3DWG - chains A and C of the 3 polymer chains in the assembly; structure by X-ray diffraction, 1.53 A resolution.

# Chain A
Molecule: Cysteine synthase B
From: Mycobacterium tuberculosis
Notes: EC 2.5.1.47
Reference sequence: P63873 (CYSM_MYCTU); residue numbers follow UniProt; this construct covers 1-323
Chain sequence (325 residues; each row starts with the number of its first residue; numbers below 1 keep their minus sign (Arg-1 is residue -1)):
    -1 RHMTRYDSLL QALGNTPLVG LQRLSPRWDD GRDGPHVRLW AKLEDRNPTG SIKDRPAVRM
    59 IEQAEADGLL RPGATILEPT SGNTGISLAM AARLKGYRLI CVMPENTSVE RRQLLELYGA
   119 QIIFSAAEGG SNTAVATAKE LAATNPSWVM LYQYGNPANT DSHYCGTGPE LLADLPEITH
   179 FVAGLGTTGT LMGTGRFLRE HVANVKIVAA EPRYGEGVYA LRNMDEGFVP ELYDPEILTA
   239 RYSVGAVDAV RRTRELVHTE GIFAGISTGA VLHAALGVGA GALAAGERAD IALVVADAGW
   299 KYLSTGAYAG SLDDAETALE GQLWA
Construct notes: expression tag (-1 to 0)
Covalently attached groups: pyridoxal phosphate (PLP) linked to Lys51
Ligand contacts: pyridoxal phosphate (PLP): Asn81, His161, Gly182, Leu183, Gly184, Thr185, Thr186, Gly187, Thr188, Ser265, Ala294, Asp295, Tyr300, Ala323
What the authors report for this chain:
  - self-association interface (contacts with another copy of this molecule); pairs are residue here / residue on that copy: Thr2-Asp172, Arg3-Glu175 (salt bridge), Tyr4-Leu16, Tyr4-Gly18, Asp5-Gln20, Leu92-Arg21, Gln111-Leu301, Leu115-His256, Tyr116-Gly259, Asp172-Arg3, His256-Arg91
  - contacts within the chain: Glu126-Ala218 (hydrogen bond), Tyr212-Trp322 (pi stacking)
  - conformationally variable residues (loop rearrangement): Arg211 to Thr237
  - binding site for pyridoxal phosphate: Lys51, Asn81, Ser265
  - catalytic residues: Lys51, Asn81, Thr82, Thr185, Tyr212, Ala323 (from molecular simulation)
  - binding site for pyridoxal phosphate: Thr185, Ala323 (from molecular simulation)

# Chain C
Molecule: 9.5 kDa culture filtrate antigen cfp10A
From: Mycobacterium tuberculosis
Reference sequence: P0A646 (CF1A_MYCTU); residues 1-93 here = UniProt positions 1-93
Chain sequence (93 residues; row label = number of the first residue in the row):
     1 MNVTVSIPTI LRPHTGGQKS VSASGDTLGA VISDLEANYS GISERLMDPS SPGKLHRFVN
    61 IYVNDEDVRF SGGLATAIAD GDSVTILPAV AGG
Unresolved in the structure: 1
What the authors report for this chain:
  - conformationally variable residues (order/disorder transition): Ala91 to Gly93

# Chain A / chain C interface
Residue-residue contacts (52; chain A residue first):
  Gly127(A) - Val90(C)
  Ser129(A) - Ala91(C)
  Asn130(A) - Ala89(C)  hydrogen bond (side chain-backbone)
  Asn130(A) - Val90(C)
  Asn130(A) - Ala91(C)  hydrogen bond (side chain-backbone)
  Tyr152(A) - Ala91(C)  hydrophobic
  Leu183(A) - Gly92(C)
  Gly184(A) - Gly92(C)
  Glu209(A) - Tyr62(C)  hydrogen bond
  Glu209(A) - Gly93(C)
  Pro210(A) - Gly92(C)
  Pro210(A) - Gly93(C)
  Arg211(A) - Asp65(C)  salt bridge
  Arg211(A) - Thr85(C)
  Arg211(A) - Leu87(C)
  Tyr212(A) - Gly92(C)  hydrogen bond (side chain-backbone)
  Tyr212(A) - Gly93(C)
  Glu214(A) - Thr9(C)
  Glu214(A) - Arg12(C)  salt bridge
  Glu214(A) - Lys19(C)  salt bridge
  Tyr217(A) - Leu87(C)  hydrophobic
  Tyr217(A) - Pro88(C)
  Tyr217(A) - Val90(C)  hydrophobic
  Tyr217(A) - Gly93(C)  hydrogen bond (side chain-backbone)
  Ala218(A) - Thr9(C)
  Leu219(A) - Ile10(C)
  Leu219(A) - Pro88(C)  hydrophobic
  Asn221(A) - Ile10(C)
  Met222(A) - Ile10(C)
  Met222(A) - His56(C)
  Met222(A) - Phe58(C)
  Met222(A) - Val59(C)  hydrophobic
  Met222(A) - Pro88(C)  hydrophobic
  Gly225(A) - Phe58(C)
  Gly225(A) - Ala89(C)
  Phe226(A) - Phe58(C)
  Phe226(A) - Ala89(C)  hydrogen bond (backbone-backbone)
  Phe226(A) - Ala91(C)  hydrophobic
  Val227(A) - Phe58(C)  hydrophobic
  Tyr231(A) - Phe70(C)
  Pro233(A) - Phe70(C)
  Leu236(A) - Phe70(C)
  Thr237(A) - Phe70(C)
  Arg239(A) - Asn60(C)
  Arg239(A) - Tyr62(C)
  Arg239(A) - Asp65(C)
  Arg239(A) - Glu66(C)
  Arg239(A) - Asp67(C)  salt bridge
  Arg239(A) - Phe70(C)
  Tyr240(A) - Asp65(C)
  Ser241(A) - Tyr62(C)
  Ser241(A) - Asp65(C)  hydrogen bond (backbone-backbone)
Also at the interface, not in a pair above, chain A (33 interface residues in all): Gly128, Val216, Arg220, Asp223, Pro228, Ala238, Asp246
Also at the interface, not in a pair above, chain C (22 interface residues in all): Arg57
From the paper, about this interface:
  - residue pairs: Asn130(A)-Ala89(C), Asn130(A)-Ala91(C), Leu183(A)-Gly92(C) (water-mediated contact), Glu209(A)-Tyr62(C), Arg211(A)-Asp65(C) (salt bridge), Glu214(A)-Arg12(C) (salt bridge), Tyr217(A)-Gly93(C), Phe226(A)-Ala89(C), Arg239(A)-Asp67(C), Ser241(A)-Asp65(C), His271(A)-Asp65(C) (water-mediated contact), Val90(C)-Phe226(A) (water-mediated contact)

# In short
The interface between chain A and chain C involves 33 residues on one side and 22 on the other; the contacts
include 7 hydrogen bonds and 4 salt bridges. Polar pairs include Arg211(A)-Asp65(C), Glu214(A)-Arg12(C) and
Glu214(A)-Lys19(C). The authors report contacts between Asn130(A) and Ala89(C), Asn130(A) and Ala91(C) and
Glu209(A) and Tyr62(C) among others; water-mediated contacts between Leu183(A) and Gly92(C), His271(A) and
Asp65(C) and Val90(C) and Phe226(A); salt bridges between Arg211(A) and Asp65(C) and Glu214(A) and Arg12(C).
The paper reports catalytic residues Lys51(A), Asn81(A) and Thr82(A) among others; a binding site for
pyridoxal phosphate at Lys51(A), Asn81(A) and Ser265(A) among others.
Chain A is Cysteine synthase B and chain C is 9.5 kDa culture filtrate antigen cfp10A, both from Mycobacterium
tuberculosis; the structure, Crystal structure of a sulfur carrier protein complex found in the cysteine
biosynthetic pathway of Mycobacterium ..., was determined by X-ray diffraction, deposited together with 3DWI
and 3DWM.
